7ARD - chains y and z of the 51 polymer chains in the assembly; structure by electron microscopy, 3.11 A resolution.

Chain y:
Protein: CA2
Organism: Polytomella sp. Pringsheim 198.80
Chain sequence (310 residues; numbered 1 to 310; the number before each row is that of its first residue):
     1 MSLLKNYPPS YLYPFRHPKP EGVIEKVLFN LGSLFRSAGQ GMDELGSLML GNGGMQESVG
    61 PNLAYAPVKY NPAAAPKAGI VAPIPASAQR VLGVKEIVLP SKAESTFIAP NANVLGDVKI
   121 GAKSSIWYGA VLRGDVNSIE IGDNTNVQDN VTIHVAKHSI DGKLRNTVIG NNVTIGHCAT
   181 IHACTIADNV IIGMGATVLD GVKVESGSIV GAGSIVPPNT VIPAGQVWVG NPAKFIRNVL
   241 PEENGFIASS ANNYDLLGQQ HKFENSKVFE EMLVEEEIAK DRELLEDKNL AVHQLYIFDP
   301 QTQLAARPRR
Unresolved in the structure: 1, 310
Residues lining bound ligands: phosphatidylcholine (PC7; (7S)-4-hydroxy-N,N,N-trimethyl-9-oxo-7-[(palmitoyloxy)methyl]-3,5,8-trioxa-4-phosphahexacosan-1-aminium 4-oxide): Ser10, His17, Pro18, Pro20, Ile24, Glu25, Val27, Leu28, Phe29, Leu31, Phe35

Chain z:
Protein: CA3
Organism: Polytomella sp. Pringsheim 198.80
Chain sequence (227 residues; each row starts with the number of its first residue):
     1 MASFLKTIVW RCGFAIKETG LALETLGCKL QGNYSFREKC SRHTPLTQYQ FKAPSVGEST
    61 FVAPSALVSG DVIIGEKSSV LYNAVVRGEF KSVTIGEGST ISDNAYVGSS SEFSPETVIG
   121 SNVSVGSGAV LKGCTVGNNV LIGNNVIISE KATVEDNTIL APGSYVPEDV VVKSGELWSG
   181 SPAQKLRNLD EKELALFNTL SVGATELAAD HAVIMKLLEL KQKEFIK
Unresolved in the structure: 1
Residues lining bound ligands: phosphatidylcholine (PC7; (7S)-4-hydroxy-N,N,N-trimethyl-9-oxo-7-[(palmitoyloxy)methyl]-3,5,8-trioxa-4-phosphahexacosan-1-aminium 4-oxide): Leu26, Lys29, Leu30, Gln31, Gly32

Interface between chain y and chain z:
Pairs across the interface (105):
  Pro14(y) - Tyr34(z)
  Phe15(y) - Gly32(z)
  Phe15(y) - Asn33(z)
  Phe15(y) - Tyr34(z)  hydrogen bond (backbone-backbone)
  Arg16(y) - Gly32(z)
  Arg16(y) - Asn33(z)
  His17(y) - Gly32(z)  hydrogen bond (backbone-backbone)
  His17(y) - Tyr34(z)
  Leu28(y) - Leu30(z)
  Phe29(y) - Gln31(z)
  Gly32(y) - Gly27(z)
  Gly32(y) - Leu30(z)
  Gly32(y) - Gln31(z)
  Ser33(y) - Gln31(z)  hydrogen bond (backbone-side chain)
  Phe35(y) - Leu23(z)
  Phe35(y) - Gly27(z)
  Phe35(y) - Leu30(z)  hydrophobic
  Arg36(y) - Glu24(z)
  Arg36(y) - Gly27(z)
  Arg36(y) - Cys28(z)  hydrogen bond
  Arg36(y) - Gln31(z)
  Arg36(y) - Asn33(z)
  Ala38(y) - Leu23(z)  hydrophobic
  Gly39(y) - Gly20(z)
  Gly39(y) - Leu23(z)
  Gln40(y) - Glu24(z)  hydrogen bond
  Met42(y) - Ile16(z)
  Met42(y) - Thr19(z)
  Met42(y) - Gly20(z)  hydrogen bond (side chain-backbone)
  Asp43(y) - Lys17(z)  salt bridge
  Asp43(y) - Leu21(z)
  Gly46(y) - Gly13(z)
  Gly46(y) - Ile16(z)
  Ser47(y) - Lys17(z)  hydrogen bond
  Met49(y) - Gly13(z)
  Met49(y) - Ile16(z)  hydrophobic
  Met49(y) - Phe51(z)
  Leu50(y) - Trp10(z)
  Leu50(y) - Gly13(z)
  Leu50(y) - Phe14(z)
  Leu50(y) - Lys17(z)
  Leu50(y) - Phe51(z)
  Asn52(y) - Gln48(z)  hydrogen bond (backbone-side chain)
  Gly54(y) - Lys17(z)
  Gly54(y) - Gln48(z)
  Met55(y) - Trp10(z)  hydrophobic
  Met55(y) - Phe14(z)  hydrophobic
  Met55(y) - Lys17(z)
  Met55(y) - Gln48(z)  hydrogen bond (backbone-side chain)
  Gln56(y) - Lys17(z)
  Glu57(y) - Arg42(z)  salt bridge
  Val59(y) - Gln222(z)
  Gly60(y) - Gln222(z)  hydrogen bond (backbone-side chain)
  Pro61(y) - Pro64(z)  hydrophobic
  Pro61(y) - Leu218(z)  hydrophobic
  Pro61(y) - Gln222(z)
  Leu63(y) - Ser65(z)
  Leu63(y) - Met215(z)  hydrophobic
  Leu63(y) - Leu218(z)  hydrophobic
  Pro67(y) - Ile214(z)
  Pro67(y) - Leu218(z)
  Val68(y) - Ile214(z)
  Lys69(y) - Asp210(z)
  Lys69(y) - Ile214(z)
  Ile84(y) - Leu217(z)  hydrophobic
  Ala88(y) - Leu217(z)  hydrophobic
  Leu92(y) - Val213(z)  hydrophobic
  Ile97(y) - Leu217(z)  hydrophobic
  Asn111(y) - Asn83(z)
  Asn113(y) - Ser65(z)  hydrogen bond
  Asn113(y) - Tyr82(z)
  Asn113(y) - Asn83(z)  hydrogen bond
  Leu115(y) - Tyr82(z)  hydrophobic
  Gly129(y) - Asn83(z)  hydrogen bond (backbone-side chain)
  Gly129(y) - Asn104(z)
  Val131(y) - Tyr82(z)  hydrophobic
  Val131(y) - Asn83(z)
  Val131(y) - Asp103(z)
  Val131(y) - Asn104(z)
  Arg133(y) - Leu81(z)
  Arg133(y) - Tyr82(z)
  Arg133(y) - Asp103(z)  salt bridge
  Arg133(y) - Leu207(z)
  Arg133(y) - His211(z)
  Asp135(y) - Leu207(z)
  Asp135(y) - His211(z)  salt bridge
  Val136(y) - Leu207(z)  hydrophobic
  Asn150(y) - Asn104(z)
  Val151(y) - Asn104(z)
  Thr152(y) - Asp103(z)
  Thr152(y) - Asn104(z)  hydrogen bond
  Thr152(y) - Ser127(z)
  Thr180(y) - Ser127(z)  hydrogen bond (side chain-backbone)
  Thr180(y) - Asn144(z)
  Thr180(y) - Asn145(z)  hydrogen bond
  Gly195(y) - Asn145(z)
  Thr197(y) - Asn145(z)  hydrogen bond
  Leu199(y) - Asn144(z)
  Leu199(y) - Pro162(z)  hydrophobic
  Ile215(y) - Gly163(z)
  Asn231(y) - Gly163(z)  hydrogen bond (side chain-backbone)
  Phe269(y) - Tyr34(z)
  Phe269(y) - Arg37(z)
  Phe269(y) - Glu38(z)
  Leu273(y) - Tyr34(z)
Other interface residues (no listed pair), chain y (64 interface residues in all): Leu31, Leu45, Gly51, Gly53, Ala66, Ser87, Val91, Val94, His154, Glu276
Other interface residues (no listed pair), chain z (54 interface residues in all): Val9, Leu26, Ser35, Lys39, Thr44, Ala53, Ser181, Lys216, Leu220, Glu224, Ile226

Overview:
64 residues of chain y face 54 of chain z across their interface; the contacts include 18 hydrogen bonds and 4
salt bridges. Among the polar pairs are Asp43(y)-Lys17(z), Glu57(y)-Arg42(z) and Arg133(y)-Asp103(z).
Phosphatidylcholine is bound between chain y and chain z.
Chain y is CA2 and chain z is CA3, both from Polytomella sp. Pringsheim 198.80; the structure, Cryo-EM
structure of Polytomella Complex-I (complete composition), was determined by electron microscopy (same
publication as 7AQQ, 7AQR, 7AQW, 7AR7, 7AR8, 7AR9, 7ARB and 7ARC).
